Entry 7XKF (electron microscopy, 2.40 A resolution); this record covers chains B and G of the 5 polymer chains in the assembly.

# Chain B
Molecule: Guanine nucleotide-binding protein G(I)/G(S)/G(T) subunit beta-1
Organism: Homo sapiens
Reference sequence: P62873 (GBB1_HUMAN); numbering as in UniProt (aligned over 2-340)
Sequence (358 residues; row label = number of the first residue in the row; numbers below 1 keep their minus sign (Met-17 is residue -17)):
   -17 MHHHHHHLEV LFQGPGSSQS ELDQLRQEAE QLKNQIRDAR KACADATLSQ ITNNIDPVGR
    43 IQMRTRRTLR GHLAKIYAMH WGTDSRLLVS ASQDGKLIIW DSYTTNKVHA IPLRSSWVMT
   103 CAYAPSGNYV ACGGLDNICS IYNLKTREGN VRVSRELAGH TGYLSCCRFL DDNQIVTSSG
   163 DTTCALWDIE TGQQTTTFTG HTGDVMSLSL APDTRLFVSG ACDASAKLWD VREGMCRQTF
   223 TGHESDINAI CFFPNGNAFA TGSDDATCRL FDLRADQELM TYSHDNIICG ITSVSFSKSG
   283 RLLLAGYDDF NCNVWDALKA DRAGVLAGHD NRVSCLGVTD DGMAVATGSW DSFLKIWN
Disordered / not traced: -17 to 2
Sequence notes: initiating methionine (-17); expression tag (-16 to 1)
Swiss-Prot annotation at these positions:
  - modified residue: Ser2 (N-acetylserine), His266 (Phosphohistidine)
  - natural variant: Leu30 (L30F: In MRD42; uncertain significance), Arg52 (R52G: In MRD42), Gly64 (G64V: In MRD42), Asp76 (D76E: In MRD42; D76G: In MRD42), Gly77 (G77S: In MRD42), Lys78 (K78R: In MRD42), Ile80 (I80N: In MRD42; I80T: In MRD42), His91 (H91R: In MRD42; uncertain significance), Ala92 (A92T: In MRD42), Pro94 (P94S: In MRD42), Leu95 (L95P: In MRD42), Arg96 (R96L: In MRD42), 5 further natural variant entries in UniProt

# Chain G
Molecule: Guanine nucleotide-binding protein G(I)/G(S)/G(O) subunit gamma-2
Organism: Homo sapiens
Reference sequence: P59768 (GBG2_HUMAN); residues 5-62 here = UniProt positions 5-62
Sequence (58 residues; numbered 5 to 62; the number before each row is that of its first residue):
     5 NTASIAQARK LVEQLKMEAN IDRIKVSKAA ADLMAYCEAH AKEDPLLTPV PASENPFR
Disordered / not traced: 5-7

# How chain B and chain G interact
Residue-residue contacts (84; chain B residue first):
  Leu4(B) - Ile9(G)  hydrophobic
  Leu7(B) - Ala12(G)  hydrophobic
  Leu7(B) - Arg13(G)
  Leu7(B) - Val16(G)
  Ala11(B) - Leu15(G)  hydrophobic
  Ala11(B) - Val16(G)  hydrophobic
  Ala11(B) - Leu19(G)
  Leu14(B) - Val16(G)
  Leu14(B) - Leu19(G)  hydrophobic
  Leu14(B) - Lys20(G)
  Lys15(B) - Leu19(G)
  Ile18(B) - Leu19(G)
  Ile18(B) - Glu22(G)
  Ile18(B) - Ala23(G)  hydrophobic
  Ala21(B) - Arg27(G)
  Arg22(B) - Glu22(G)  salt bridge
  Ala24(B) - Lys29(G)
  Cys25(B) - Arg27(G)
  Cys25(B) - Ile28(G)  hydrogen bond (side chain-backbone)
  Cys25(B) - Lys29(G)
  Cys25(B) - Val30(G)  hydrogen bond (backbone-backbone)
  Ala26(B) - Val30(G)  hydrophobic
  Asp27(B) - Lys29(G)
  Asp27(B) - Ser31(G)  hydrogen bond (side chain-backbone)
  Ala28(B) - Val30(G)
  Leu30(B) - Ala34(G)  hydrophobic
  Ile33(B) - Ala34(G)  hydrophobic
  Ile33(B) - Met38(G)  hydrophobic
  Thr34(B) - Met38(G)
  Ile37(B) - Met38(G)  hydrophobic
  Val40(B) - Leu51(G)  hydrophobic
  Ile43(B) - Leu50(G)
  Ile43(B) - Leu51(G)
  Met45(B) - Leu50(G)  hydrophobic
  Arg48(B) - Phe61(G)
  Arg49(B) - Phe61(G)
  Ser84(B) - Phe61(G)
  Tyr85(B) - Pro60(G)
  Tyr85(B) - Phe61(G)  hydrophobic
  Met217(B) - Gln18(G)
  Met217(B) - Met21(G)
  Cys218(B) - Gln18(G)
  Cys218(B) - Met21(G)
  Gln220(B) - Glu22(G)
  Gln220(B) - Ile25(G)
  Thr221(B) - Glu22(G)  hydrogen bond (backbone-side chain)
  Phe235(B) - Tyr40(G)  hydrophobic
  Pro236(B) - Tyr40(G)
  Asn237(B) - Tyr40(G)
  Leu252(B) - Leu37(G)  hydrophobic
  Asp254(B) - Ala33(G)
  Arg256(B) - Arg27(G)
  Arg256(B) - Ile28(G)  hydrogen bond (backbone-backbone)
  Arg256(B) - Asp36(G)  salt bridge
  Ala257(B) - Arg27(G)
  Ala257(B) - Ile28(G)  hydrophobic
  Asp258(B) - Glu22(G)
  Asp258(B) - Arg27(G)  salt bridge
  Gln259(B) - Val30(G)
  Leu261(B) - Leu37(G)  hydrophobic
  Ser279(B) - Asp48(G)  hydrogen bond
  Lys280(B) - Glu47(G)
  Lys280(B) - Asp48(G)
  Ser281(B) - Tyr40(G)
  Ser281(B) - Cys41(G)
  Ser281(B) - His44(G)
  Ser281(B) - Asp48(G)  hydrogen bond
  Gly282(B) - Cys41(G)
  Arg283(B) - Cys41(G)
  Arg283(B) - Glu42(G)  salt bridge
  Arg283(B) - Leu51(G)
  Leu284(B) - Leu51(G)  hydrophobic
  Leu300(B) - Met38(G)  hydrophobic
  Asp323(B) - Pro49(G)
  Gly324(B) - Pro49(G)
  Gly324(B) - Leu50(G)
  Met325(B) - Pro49(G)  hydrophobic
  Met325(B) - Leu50(G)
  Met325(B) - Pro60(G)
  Ala326(B) - Phe61(G)  hydrophobic
  Ile338(B) - Phe61(G)  hydrophobic
  Asn340(B) - Leu50(G)
  Asn340(B) - Asn59(G)  hydrogen bond
  Asn340(B) - Phe61(G)
Interface residues without a listed pair, chain B (57 interface residues in all): Glu10, Trp63, Arg219, Ala240, Val320, Val327
Interface residues without a listed pair, chain G (39 interface residues in all): Asp26, Ala35, Ala45, Glu58, Arg62

# Overview
57 residues of chain B and 39 residues of chain G are in contact; the contacts include 8 hydrogen bonds and 4
salt bridges. Among the polar pairs are Arg22(B)-Glu22(G), Arg256(B)-Asp36(G) and Asp258(B)-Arg27(G).
Here chain B is Guanine nucleotide-binding protein G(I)/G(S)/G(T) subunit beta-1 and chain G is Guanine
nucleotide-binding protein G(I)/G(S)/G(O) subunit gamma-2, both from Homo sapiens. Entry 7XKF (Cryo-EM
structure of DHEA-ADGRG2-BT-Gs complex at lower state) was determined by electron microscopy together with
7XKD and 7XKE from the same study.
